Entry 7LXT (electron microscopy, 3.40 A resolution); this record covers chains C and D of the 28 polymer chains in the assembly.

== Chain C ==
Name: 20S proteasome alpha-3 subunit
From: Plasmodium falciparum (isolate 3D7)
Notes: EC 3.4.25.1
UniProt: Q8IDG3 (Q8IDG3_PLAF7); residues 1-246 here = UniProt positions 1-246
Amino-acid sequence (246 residues; row label = number of the first residue in the row):
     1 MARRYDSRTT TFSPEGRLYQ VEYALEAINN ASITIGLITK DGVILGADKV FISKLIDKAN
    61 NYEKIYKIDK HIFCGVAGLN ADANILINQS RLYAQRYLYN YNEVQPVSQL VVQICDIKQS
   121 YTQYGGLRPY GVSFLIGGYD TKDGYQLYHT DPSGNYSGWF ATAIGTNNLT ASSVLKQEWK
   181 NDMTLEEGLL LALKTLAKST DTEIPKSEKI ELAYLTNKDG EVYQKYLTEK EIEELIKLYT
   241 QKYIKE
Unresolved in the structure: 243-246

== Chain D ==
Name: 20S proteasome alpha-4 subunit
From: Plasmodium falciparum (isolate 3D7)
Notes: EC 3.4.25.1
UniProt: Q8IDG2 (Q8IDG2_PLAF7); residues 1-241 here = UniProt positions 1-241
Amino-acid sequence (241 residues; row label = number of the first residue in the row):
     1 MSYDRAITVF SPDGHLLQVE HALEAVKKGG CAVAIKSSNF AVLAVEKKNI PKLQNPKTTE
    61 KLIKLDEHNC LAFAGLNADA RVLVNKTRLE CQRYYLNMDE PAPVDYIAKY VAKVQQKFTH
   121 RGGVRPFGIA TLIAGFKNNK EICIYQTEPS GIYAAWKAQA IGKNAKIVQE FLEKNYQENM
   181 EQKDCIFLAL KAIFEVVELS SKNVEVALLT EKDLTFIEEQ EINSMVELID QERTKNNEQN
   241 E
Unresolved in the structure: 1, 235-241

== Chain C / chain D interface ==
Pairs across the interface (51):
  Asp6(C) - Ser2(D)  hydrogen bond
  Asp6(C) - Arg5(D)  salt bridge
  Arg8(C) - Arg5(D)
  Thr10(C) - Ile7(D)
  Thr10(C) - Arg125(D)
  Phe12(C) - Gln18(D)
  Phe12(C) - His21(D)
  Phe12(C) - Ala22(D)  hydrophobic
  Phe12(C) - Arg125(D)
  Phe12(C) - Pro126(D)
  Ser13(C) - His21(D)
  Pro14(C) - His21(D)
  Pro14(C) - Glu24(D)
  Glu15(C) - Glu24(D)
  Gly16(C) - Ala25(D)
  Leu18(C) - Arg125(D)
  Val112(C) - Arg81(D)
  Cys115(C) - Arg81(D)
  Asp116(C) - Arg81(D)  salt bridge
  Gln119(C) - Ala78(D)  hydrogen bond (side chain-backbone)
  Gln119(C) - Asp79(D)  hydrogen bond
  Gln119(C) - Val82(D)
  Thr122(C) - Arg125(D)  hydrogen bond (backbone-side chain)
  Gln123(C) - Asp79(D)
  Gln123(C) - Val124(D)
  Gln123(C) - Arg125(D)  hydrogen bond (backbone-backbone)
  Gln123(C) - Phe127(D)
  Tyr124(C) - Gly123(D)
  Tyr124(C) - Val124(D)  hydrophobic
  Gly125(C) - Ser2(D)
  Gly125(C) - Tyr3(D)
  Gly125(C) - Gly123(D)
  Gly126(C) - Ser2(D)  hydrogen bond (backbone-backbone)
  Asp143(C) - Lys57(D)  salt bridge
  Gly154(C) - Arg81(D)  hydrogen bond (backbone-side chain)
  Asn155(C) - Ala78(D)
  Tyr156(C) - Arg81(D)
  Ser157(C) - Gln54(D)
  Gly158(C) - Gln54(D)
  Gly158(C) - Asn55(D)
  Trp159(C) - Ile50(D)  hydrophobic
  Trp159(C) - Leu53(D)  hydrophobic
  Trp159(C) - Gln54(D)
  Trp159(C) - Asn55(D)  hydrogen bond (backbone-side chain)
  Phe160(C) - Lys52(D)
  Phe160(C) - Gln54(D)
  Phe160(C) - Asn55(D)
  Ala161(C) - Leu53(D)
  Lys176(C) - Pro51(D)
  Lys176(C) - Lys52(D)
  Trp179(C) - Lys52(D)
Also at the interface, not in a pair above, chain C (31 interface residues in all): Thr11, Ser153
Also at the interface, not in a pair above, chain D (29 interface residues in all): Asn77, Asn85, Phe118, Gly128

== In short ==
The interface between chain C and chain D involves 31 residues on one side and 29 on the other, with 8
hydrogen bonds and 3 salt bridges. Among the polar pairs are Asp6(C)-Arg5(D), Asp116(C)-Arg81(D) and
Asp143(C)-Lys57(D).
Chain C is 20S proteasome alpha-3 subunit and chain D is 20S proteasome alpha-4 subunit, both from Plasmodium
falciparum (isolate 3D7); the structure, Structure of Plasmodium falciparum 20S proteasome with bound
bortezomib, was determined by electron microscopy (same publication as 7LXU).
